PDB entry 6VYV | electron microscopy, 6.33 A resolution (low resolution: residue-level contacts below are approximate; hydrogen-bond / salt-bridge calls are withheld) | chains F and I of the 16 polymer chains in the assembly

== Chain F ==
Molecule: E2 glycoprotein
Organism: Ross river virus (strain T48)
Notes: EC 3.4.21.90
Reference sequence: P08491 (POLS_RRVT); residues 1-341 here correspond to UniProt positions 335-675 (UniProt number = residue number + 334)
Sequence (341 residues; numbered 1 to 341; the number before each row is that of its first residue):
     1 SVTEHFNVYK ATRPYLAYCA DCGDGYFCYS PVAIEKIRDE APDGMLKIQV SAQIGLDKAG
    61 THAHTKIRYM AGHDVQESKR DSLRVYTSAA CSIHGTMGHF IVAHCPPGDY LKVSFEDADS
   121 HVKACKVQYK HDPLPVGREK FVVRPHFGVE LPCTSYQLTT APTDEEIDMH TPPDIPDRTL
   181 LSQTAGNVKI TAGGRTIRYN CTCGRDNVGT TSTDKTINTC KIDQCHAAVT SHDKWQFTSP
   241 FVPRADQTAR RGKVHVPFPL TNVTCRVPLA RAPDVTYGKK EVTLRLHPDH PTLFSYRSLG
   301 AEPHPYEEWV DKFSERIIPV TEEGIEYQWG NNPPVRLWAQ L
Swiss-Prot annotation at these positions:
  - region (Interaction with host Mxra8 receptor): Tyr-26 to Tyr-29, His-62 to His-64, Thr-184 to Asn-187, Thr-216 to Ile-222
  - glycosylation (N-linked (GlcNAc...) asparagine): Asn-200, Asn-262

== Chain I ==
Molecule: Fab CHK-265 heavy chain
Organism: Homo sapiens
Notes: antibody fragment or engineered binder
Sequence (218 residues; numbered 1 to 218; the number before each row is that of its first residue):
     1 QIQLVQSGRE VKNPGETVKI SCKASGYTFT EYPMLWVKQA PGKGFRWMGL IYTNTGEPTY
    61 AEEFKGRFVF SLEISASTAY LQINNLTNED TATYFCVRDY FISLDYWGQG TTLTVSSAKT
   121 TAPSVYPLAP VCGGTTGSSV TLGCLVKGYF PEPVTLTWNS GSLSSGVHTF PALLQSGLYT
   181 LSSSVTVTSN TWPSQTITCN VAHPASSTKV DKKIESRR

== Chain F / chain I interface ==
Contacting residue pairs (17):
  Gln-183(F) with Phe-101(I); Ile-102(I)
  Thr-184(F) with Phe-101(I); Ile-102(I)
  Ala-185(F) with Glu-31(I); Tyr-32(I); Pro-33(I); Asp-99(I); Tyr-100(I); Phe-101(I)
  Asn-187(F) with Phe-101(I)
  Ile-222(F) with Tyr-52(I); Thr-53(I)
  Asp-223(F) with Tyr-52(I); Asn-54(I); Thr-55(I)
  Gln-224(F) with Thr-55(I)
Other interface residues (no listed pair), chain F (8 interface residues in all): Gly-186

== Summary ==
8 residues of chain F face 11 of chain I across their interface.
Here chain F is E2 glycoprotein (Ross river virus (strain T48)) and chain I is Fab CHK-265 heavy chain (Homo
sapiens). Entry 6VYV (Human mAbs broadly protect against infection of arthritiogenic alphaviruses by
recognizing conserved elements of the MXR8 ...) was determined by electron microscopy together with 6W2U, 6W09
and 6W1C from the same study.
